PDB entry 5WLF | X-ray diffraction, 1.40 A resolution | chain A

[Chain A]
Protein: Protein partner of snf, isoform A
Organism: Drosophila melanogaster
Notes: EC 3.6.-.-
UniProt: Q9VG78 (Q9VG78_DROME); residues 908-966 here = UniProt positions 908-966
Amino-acid sequence (62 residues; each row starts with the number of its first residue):
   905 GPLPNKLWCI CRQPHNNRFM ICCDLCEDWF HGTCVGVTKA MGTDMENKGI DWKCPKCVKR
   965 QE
Unresolved in the structure: 965-966
Sequence notes: expression tag (905-907)
Bound ions: Zn2+ site 1: C913, C915, H935, C938; Zn2+ site 2: C927, C930, C958, C961
From the paper describing this entry:
  - mutagenesis - H919A: decreased binding to H3K4me3

[In short]
C913, C915, H935 and C938 form the Zn2+ site 1. C927, C930, C958 and C961 coordinate Zn2+ site 2. The paper
reports that H919A reduces binding to H3K4me3.
Chain A is Protein partner of snf, isoform A (Drosophila melanogaster); the structure, Crystal structure of
the apo PPS PHD finger, was determined by X-ray diffraction, deposited together with 5WLE.
